7SC1 - chains A and B of the 9 polymer chains in the assembly; structure by electron microscopy, 3.20 A resolution.

Chain A (and B):
Name: Spike glycoprotein
Organism: Severe acute respiratory syndrome coronavirus 2
Notes: chain B of this document is another copy of the same molecule, construct and numbering; everything in this record applies to it too
Reference sequence: P0DTC2 (SPIKE_SARS2); residue numbers follow UniProt; this construct covers 1-676, 680-1213
Amino-acid sequence (1256 residues; numbered 1 to 1259; 3 numbers in that range are skipped by the numbering (no residue carries them; nothing is unmodelled there); the number before each row is that of its first residue):
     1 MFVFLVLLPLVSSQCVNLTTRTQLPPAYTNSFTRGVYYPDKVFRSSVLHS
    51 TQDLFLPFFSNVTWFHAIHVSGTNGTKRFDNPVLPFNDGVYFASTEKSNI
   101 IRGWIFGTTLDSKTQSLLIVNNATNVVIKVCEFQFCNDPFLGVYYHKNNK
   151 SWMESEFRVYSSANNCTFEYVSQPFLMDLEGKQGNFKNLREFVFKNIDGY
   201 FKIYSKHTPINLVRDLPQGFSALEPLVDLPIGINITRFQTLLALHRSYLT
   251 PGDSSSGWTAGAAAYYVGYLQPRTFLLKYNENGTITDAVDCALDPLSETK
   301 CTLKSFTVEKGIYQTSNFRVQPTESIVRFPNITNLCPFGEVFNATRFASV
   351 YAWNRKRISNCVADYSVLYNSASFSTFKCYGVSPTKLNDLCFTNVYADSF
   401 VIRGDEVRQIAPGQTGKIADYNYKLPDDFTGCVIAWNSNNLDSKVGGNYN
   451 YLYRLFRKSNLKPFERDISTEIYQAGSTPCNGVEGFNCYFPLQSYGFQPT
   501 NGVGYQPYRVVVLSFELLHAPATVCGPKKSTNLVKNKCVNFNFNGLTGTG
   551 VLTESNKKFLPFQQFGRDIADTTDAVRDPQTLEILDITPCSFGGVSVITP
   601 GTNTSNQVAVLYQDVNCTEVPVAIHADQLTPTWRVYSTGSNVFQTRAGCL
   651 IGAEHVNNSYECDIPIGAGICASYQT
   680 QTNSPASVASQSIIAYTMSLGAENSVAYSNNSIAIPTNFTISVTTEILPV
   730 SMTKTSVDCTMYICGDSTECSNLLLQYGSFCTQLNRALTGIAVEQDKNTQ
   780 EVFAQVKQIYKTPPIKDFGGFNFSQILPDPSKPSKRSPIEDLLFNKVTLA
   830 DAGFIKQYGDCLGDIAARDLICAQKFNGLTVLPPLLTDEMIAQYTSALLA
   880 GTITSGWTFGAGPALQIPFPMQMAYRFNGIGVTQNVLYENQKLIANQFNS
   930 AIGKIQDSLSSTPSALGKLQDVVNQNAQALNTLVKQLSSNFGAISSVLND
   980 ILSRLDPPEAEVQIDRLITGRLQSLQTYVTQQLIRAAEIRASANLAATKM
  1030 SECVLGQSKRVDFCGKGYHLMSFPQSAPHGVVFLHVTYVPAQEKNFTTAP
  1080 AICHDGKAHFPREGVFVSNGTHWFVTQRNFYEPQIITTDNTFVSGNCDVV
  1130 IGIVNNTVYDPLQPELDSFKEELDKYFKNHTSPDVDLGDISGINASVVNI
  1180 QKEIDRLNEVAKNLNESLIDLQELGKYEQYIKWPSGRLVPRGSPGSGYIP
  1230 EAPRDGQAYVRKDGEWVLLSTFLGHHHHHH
Disordered / not traced: 1-26, 70-77, 144-164, 173-185, 246-262, 623-635, 680-688, 828-853, 1148-1259
Differences from the reference sequence: conflict P817 (Phe in P0DTC2), P892 (Ala in P0DTC2), P899 (Ala in P0DTC2), P942 (Ala in P0DTC2), P986 (Lys in P0DTC2), P987 (Val in P0DTC2); expression tag (1214-1259)
Disulfide bonds: C131-C166, C291-C301, C336-C361, C379-C432, C391-C525, C617-C649, C662-C671, C738-C760, C743-C749, C1032-C1043, C1082-C1126
Glycans and other covalent adducts: N-acetylglucosamine (NAG) linked to N61, N122, N165, N234, N282, N331, N343, N603, N616, N657, N709, N717, N1074, N1098, N1134
Curated features (UniProtKB/Swiss-Prot):
  - region: N280 to C301 (Putative superantigen), R403 to D405 (Integrin-binding motif), N448 to F456 (Immunodominant HLA epitope recognized by the CD8+), S816 to Y837 (Fusion peptide 1), K835 to F855 (Fusion peptide 2), D1163 to E1202 (Heptad repeat 2)
  - site: R815, S816 (Cleavage)
  - glycosylation: N17 (N-linked (GlcNAc...) (complex) asparagine), N61 (N-linked (GlcNAc...) (hybrid) asparagine), N74 (N-linked (GlcNAc...) (complex) asparagine), N122 (N-linked (GlcNAc...) (hybrid) asparagine), N149 (N-linked (GlcNAc...) (complex) asparagine), N165 (N-linked (GlcNAc...) (complex) asparagine), N234 (N-linked (GlcNAc...) (high mannose) asparagine), N282 (N-linked (GlcNAc...) (complex) asparagine), T323 (O-linked (GalNAc) threonine), S325 (O-linked (HexNAc...) serine), N331 (N-linked (GlcNAc...) (complex) asparagine), N343 (N-linked (GlcNAc...) (complex) asparagine), N603 (N-linked (GlcNAc...) (hybrid) asparagine), N616 (N-linked (GlcNAc...) (complex) asparagine), N657 (N-linked (GlcNAc...) (complex) asparagine), T676 (O-linked (GlcNAc...) threonine), N709 (N-linked (GlcNAc...) (high mannose) asparagine), N717 (N-linked (GlcNAc...) (hybrid) asparagine), N801 (N-linked (GlcNAc...) (hybrid) asparagine), N1074 (N-linked (GlcNAc...) (hybrid) asparagine) and 5 more in UniProt
  - natural variant: L5 (L5F: In strain: Iota/B.1.526), S13 (S13I: In strain: Epsilon/B.1.427/B.1.429), L18 (L18F: In strain: Beta/B.1.351, Gamma/P.1 and 1 more), T19 (T19I: In strain: Omicron/BQ.1.1, Omicron/XBB.1.5 and 1 more; T19R: In strain: Delta/B.1.617.2, Omicron/BA.2 and 4 more), T20 (T20N: In strain: Gamma/P.1), L24 to A27 (sequence variant, change not given here; In strain: Omicron/BA.2, Omicron/BA.2.12.1 and 6 more), P26 (P26S: In strain: Gamma/P.1), Q52 (Q52H: In strain: Omicron/EG.5.1), A67 (A67V: In strain: Eta/B.1.525, Omicron/BA.1), H69 to V70 (deletion: In strain: Alpha/B.1.1.7, Eta/B.1.525 and 5 more), G75 (G75V: In strain: Lambda/C.37), T76 (T76I: In strain: Lambda/C.37), 79 further natural variant entries in UniProt
  - mutagenesis: H69 to V70 (Increased incorporation of cleaved spike into virions), N121 (N121Q: Partial loss of biliverdin affinity), R190 (R190K: Partial loss of biliverdin affinity), N234 (N234Q: Increased resistance to neutralizing antibodies), N331 (N331Q: Reduced viral infectivity), N343 (N343Q: Reduced viral infectivity), L452 (L452R: Increased resistance to neutralizing antibodies. Decreases HLA binding to NF9 epitope. Increased binding affinity to human ACE2), Y453 (Y453F: Decreased HLA binding to NF9 epitope. Increased binding affinity to human ACE2), A475 (A475V: Increased resistance to neutralizing antibodies), V483 (V483A: Increased resistance to neutralizing antibodies), E484 (E484D: Increased replication in human TMEM106B overexpressing cells), F490 (F490L: Increased resistance to neutralizing antibodies and human covalescent sera neutralization), 6 further mutagenesis entries in UniProt

Interface between chain A and chain B:
Residue-residue contacts (150):
  Y38(A) - F562(B)  hydrophobic
  K41(A) - F562(B)
  K41(A) - Q563(B)
  K41(A) - Q564(B)  hydrogen bond (backbone-backbone)
  K41(A) - F565(B)
  V42(A) - Q563(B)  hydrogen bond (backbone-side chain)
  V42(A) - F565(B)
  V42(A) - R567(B)
  F43(A) - K558(B)
  F43(A) - F559(B)  hydrophobic
  F43(A) - Q563(B)
  F43(A) - F565(B)  hydrogen bond (backbone-backbone)
  F43(A) - G566(B)
  F43(A) - R567(B)  hydrogen bond (backbone-backbone)
  V47(A) - I569(B)  hydrophobic
  T167(A) - R357(B)
  F168(A) - T523(B)
  Y200(A) - P521(B)  hydrophobic
  E224(A) - F562(B)
  P225(A) - F562(B)  hydrophobic
  P230(A) - P521(B)  hydrophobic
  N282(A) - K558(B)
  N282(A) - L560(B)
  G283(A) - L560(B)
  G283(A) - Q563(B)
  T284(A) - L560(B)
  D737(A) - N317(B)
  M740(A) - R319(B)
  D745(A) - R319(B)
  Q755(A) - S968(B)  hydrogen bond (backbone-side chain)
  Q755(A) - N969(B)
  Q755(A) - F970(B)
  Q755(A) - G971(B)  hydrogen bond (side chain-backbone)
  G757(A) - Q965(B)
  G757(A) - S968(B)  hydrogen bond (backbone-side chain)
  S758(A) - T961(B)
  S758(A) - Q965(B)  hydrogen bond (backbone-side chain)
  F759(A) - Q965(B)
  F759(A) - F970(B)  hydrophobic
  F759(A) - G999(B)
  F759(A) - Q1002(B)
  F759(A) - S1003(B)
  F759(A) - T1006(B)
  Q762(A) - T961(B)
  Q762(A) - T1006(B)
  R765(A) - Q957(B)
  R765(A) - T961(B)
  Q784(A) - D1041(B)
  K786(A) - G700(B)
  K786(A) - K1045(B)
  Q787(A) - A701(B)
  Q787(A) - N703(B)
  I788(A) - L699(B)  hydrophobic
  I788(A) - G700(B)
  I788(A) - A701(B)
  I788(A) - E702(B)
  I788(A) - N703(B)  hydrogen bond (backbone-backbone)
  Y789(A) - N703(B)
  Y789(A) - V705(B)  hydrophobic
  K790(A) - E702(B)  salt bridge
  K790(A) - N703(B)  hydrogen bond (backbone-backbone)
  K790(A) - S704(B)
  P792(A) - Y707(B)  hydrophobic
  D796(A) - Y707(B)  hydrogen bond (backbone-side chain)
  D796(A) - N709(B)  hydrogen bond
  F797(A) - Y707(B)
  K854(A) - D568(B)
  K854(A) - P589(B)
  F855(A) - F592(B)  hydrophobic
  N856(A) - T572(B)
  G857(A) - F592(B)
  L858(A) - F592(B)
  T859(A) - D614(B)  hydrogen bond
  V860(A) - D614(B)
  L861(A) - Q613(B)
  P862(A) - A647(B)  hydrophobic
  P863(A) - A668(B)  hydrogen bond (backbone-backbone)
  L864(A) - P665(B)  hydrophobic
  L864(A) - A668(B)
  L864(A) - G669(B)  hydrogen bond (backbone-backbone)
  L864(A) - C671(B)  hydrophobic
  L864(A) - M697(B)  hydrophobic
  T866(A) - A668(B)
  T866(A) - G669(B)
  M869(A) - G669(B)
  M869(A) - M697(B)  hydrophobic
  M869(A) - L699(B)
  Q872(A) - L699(B)
  Y873(A) - L699(B)
  T883(A) - V705(B)
  T883(A) - Y707(B)
  W886(A) - Y1047(B)
  T887(A) - Y1047(B)
  G889(A) - K1045(B)
  A890(A) - G1046(B)
  A890(A) - Y1047(B)  hydrophobic
  G891(A) - K1045(B)
  P892(A) - P1069(B)
  P892(A) - E1072(B)
  A893(A) - V705(B)  hydrophobic
  L894(A) - A713(B)
  L894(A) - P715(B)
  L894(A) - E1072(B)
  Q895(A) - V705(B)
  Q895(A) - A706(B)
  Q895(A) - S711(B)  hydrogen bond
  Q895(A) - I712(B)
  Q895(A) - A713(B)  hydrogen bond (backbone-backbone)
  Q895(A) - N1074(B)
  I896(A) - Y707(B)
  I896(A) - S711(B)
  I896(A) - I712(B)  hydrophobic
  P897(A) - Y707(B)  hydrophobic
  P897(A) - S708(B)
  P897(A) - N709(B)
  P897(A) - S711(B)
  P897(A) - T1077(B)
  F898(A) - Y707(B)  hydrogen bond (backbone-side chain)
  M900(A) - T1077(B)  hydrogen bond
  Y904(A) - V1094(B)
  Y904(A) - R1107(B)
  N907(A) - R1107(B)
  Q913(A) - P1090(B)
  Q913(A) - R1107(B)
  N914(A) - F1089(B)
  N914(A) - F1121(B)
  N914(A) - S1123(B)  hydrogen bond
  Y917(A) - P1079(B)  hydrophobic
  Y917(A) - F1089(B)  hydrophobic
  Y917(A) - V1129(B)
  E918(A) - S1123(B)
  E918(A) - G1124(B)
  E918(A) - V1128(B)
  Q920(A) - I1130(B)
  V963(A) - A570(B)  hydrophobic
  Q1005(A) - Q1002(B)  hydrogen bond
  Q1005(A) - T1006(B)
  T1009(A) - T1009(B)
  L1012(A) - Q1010(B)
  I1013(A) - I1013(B)  hydrophobic
  T1027(A) - R1039(B)
  S1030(A) - V1040(B)
  S1030(A) - D1041(B)
  E1031(A) - R1039(B)  salt bridge
  E1031(A) - V1040(B)
  L1034(A) - V1040(B)
  R1039(A) - R1039(B)
  E1111(A) - S1123(B)
  L1141(A) - L1141(B)  hydrophobic
  E1144(A) - L1145(B)
Interface residues without a listed pair, chain A (96 interface residues in all): R44, H49, E169, G199, Y756, A766, L865, T912, N960, K964, N978, D994, L1001, G1035, Q1036
Interface residues without a listed pair, chain B (94 interface residues in all): N360, T547, K557, D571, R646, I666, G667, I670, N710, F1042, Y1067, V1068, R1091, G1093

Overview:
The interface between chain A and chain B involves 96 residues on one side and 94 on the other; the contacts
include 21 hydrogen bonds and 2 salt bridges. Polar contacts include K790(A)-E702(B), E1031(A)-R1039(B) and
V42(A)-Q563(B).
Chain A and chain B are both Spike glycoprotein (Severe acute respiratory syndrome coronavirus 2); the
structure, Structure of the SARS-CoV-2 S 6P trimer in complex with the human neutralizing antibody Fab
fragment ..., was determined by electron microscopy.
